PDB entry 5O6J | X-ray diffraction, 1.45 A resolution | chain A

== Chain A ==
Protein: Glycylpeptide N-tetradecanoyltransferase 1
From: Homo sapiens
Notes: EC 2.3.1.97
UniProtKB: P30419 (NMT1_HUMAN), isoform P30419-2; residues 109-496 here correspond to UniProt positions 29-416 (UniProt number = residue number - 80)
Chain sequence (391 residues; row label = number of the first residue in the row):
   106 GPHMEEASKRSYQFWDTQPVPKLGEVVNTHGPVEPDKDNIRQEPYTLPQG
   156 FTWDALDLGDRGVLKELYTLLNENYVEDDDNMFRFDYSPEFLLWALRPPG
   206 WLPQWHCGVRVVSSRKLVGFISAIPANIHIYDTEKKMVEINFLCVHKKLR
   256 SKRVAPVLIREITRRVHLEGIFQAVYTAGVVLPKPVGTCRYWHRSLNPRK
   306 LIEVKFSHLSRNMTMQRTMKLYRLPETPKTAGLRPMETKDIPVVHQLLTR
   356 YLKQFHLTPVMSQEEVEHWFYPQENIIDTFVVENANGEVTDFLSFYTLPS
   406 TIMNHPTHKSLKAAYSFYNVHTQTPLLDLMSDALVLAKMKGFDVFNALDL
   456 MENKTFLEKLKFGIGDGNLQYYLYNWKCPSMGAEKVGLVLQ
Disordered / not traced: 106-114
Differences from the reference sequence: expression tag (106-108)
Metal / ion sites: Mg2+: Leu-254 (together with tetradecanoyl-coa)
Ligand contacts:
  - 9M8 (1-[5-[3-fluoranyl-2-[2-(1,3,5-trimethylpyrazol-4-yl)ethoxy]phenyl]-1-methyl-indazol-3-yl]-N,N-dimethyl-methanamine): Val-181, Glu-182, Asp-183, Phe-188, Arg-189, Phe-190, Tyr-192, Asn-246, Thr-282, Gly-284, Tyr-296, Trp-297, His-298, Phe-311, Ser-405, Leu-416, Tyr-420, Asn-451, Ala-452, Leu-453, Leu-474, Leu-495, Gln-496
  - tetradecanoyl-coa (MYA): Tyr-117, Gln-118, Phe-119, Trp-120, Asn-179, Tyr-180, Val-181, Val-243, Ile-245, Asn-246, Phe-247, Leu-248, Cys-249, Val-250, Leu-254, Arg-255, Ser-256, Lys-257, Arg-258, Val-259, Ala-260, Pro-261, Ile-264, Ile-267, Thr-268, Val-271, His-272, Ile-276, Phe-277, Gln-278, Ala-279, Tyr-281, Thr-282, Ala-283, Val-285, Leu-287, Tyr-479
Reported in the primary citation:
  - binding site for 9M8: Ser-405

== In short ==
Bound to chain A: tetradecanoyl-coa and compound 9M8. The paper reports a binding site for 9M8 at Ser-405.
Chain A is Glycylpeptide N-tetradecanoyltransferase 1 (Homo sapiens); the structure, Human NMT1 in complex
with myristoyl-CoA and inhibitor IMP-1031, was determined by X-ray diffraction together with 5O48, 5O4V, 5O6H
and 5MU6 from the same study.
